PDB entry 7ASX | X-ray diffraction, 1.80 A resolution | chain A

== Chain A ==
Name: eIF-5a domain-containing protein
Organism: Neurospora crassa
Notes: engineered mutation(s): Ser175_*insAla
UniProtKB: A0A0B0EDT5 (A0A0B0EDT5_NEUCS); residues 1-176 here = UniProt positions 1-176
Chain sequence (177 residues; each row starts with the number of its first residue):
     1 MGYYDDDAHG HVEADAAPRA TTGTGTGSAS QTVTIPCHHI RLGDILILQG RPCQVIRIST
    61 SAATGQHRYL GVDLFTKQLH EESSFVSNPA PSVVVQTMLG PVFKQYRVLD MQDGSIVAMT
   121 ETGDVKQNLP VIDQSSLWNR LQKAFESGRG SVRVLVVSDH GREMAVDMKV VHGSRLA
Unresolved in the structure: 1-30, 172-177
Differences from the reference sequence: cloning artifact (177)
Reported in the primary citation:
  - conformationally variable residues (loop rearrangement): Ala-62 to Gly-65

== Overview ==
The paper reports conformational variability at Ala-62.
Chain A is eIF-5a domain-containing protein (Neurospora crassa); the structure, Fixed-target serial
femtosecond crystallography using in cellulo grown Neurospora crassa HEX-1 microcrystals. (Chip 1), was
determined by X-ray diffraction (same publication as 7ASI).
